PDB entry 5E7T | X-ray diffraction, 2.90 A resolution | chains H and I of the 6 polymer chains in the assembly

# Chain H (and I)
Name: Major structural protein 1
Source organism: Lactococcus phage Tuc2009
Notes: chain I of this document is another copy of the same molecule, construct and numbering; everything in this record applies to it too
UniProt: Q38610 (Q38610_BPTU2); residues 1-173 here = UniProt positions 1-173
Sequence (174 residues; numbered 1 to 174; the number before each row is that of its first residue):
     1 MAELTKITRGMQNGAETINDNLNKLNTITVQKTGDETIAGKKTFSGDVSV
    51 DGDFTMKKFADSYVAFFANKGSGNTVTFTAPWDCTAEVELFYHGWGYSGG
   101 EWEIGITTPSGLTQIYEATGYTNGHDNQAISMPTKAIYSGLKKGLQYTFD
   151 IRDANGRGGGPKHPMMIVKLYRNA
Not modelled in the structure: 174 (chain I: 1, 174)
Construct notes: expression tag (174)

# How chain H and chain I interact
Pairs across the interface (119):
  Ala15(H) - Ile7(I)
  Ala15(H) - Thr8(I)
  Ala15(H) - Arg9(I)
  Ile18(H) - Ile18(I)  hydrophobic
  Asn19(H) - Lys6(I)
  Asn19(H) - Ile7(I)  hydrogen bond (side chain-backbone)
  Leu22(H) - Leu4(I)
  Leu22(H) - Ile7(I)  hydrophobic
  Leu22(H) - Asn21(I)
  Leu22(H) - Leu22(I)  hydrophobic
  Leu22(H) - Leu25(I)  hydrophobic
  Leu25(H) - Leu25(I)  hydrophobic
  Asn26(H) - Ala2(I)  hydrogen bond (side chain-backbone)
  Asn26(H) - Leu4(I)
  Asn26(H) - Leu25(I)
  Thr29(H) - Thr29(I)
  Val30(H) - Thr29(I)
  Val30(H) - Val30(I)  hydrogen bond (backbone-backbone)
  Gln31(H) - Ala2(I)
  Gln31(H) - Ile28(I)
  Gln31(H) - Val30(I)
  Gln31(H) - Ile38(I)
  Gln31(H) - Lys42(I)  hydrogen bond (backbone-side chain)
  Lys32(H) - Thr27(I)  hydrogen bond (side chain-backbone)
  Lys32(H) - Ile28(I)  hydrogen bond (backbone-backbone)
  Lys32(H) - Thr29(I)
  Lys32(H) - Val30(I)
  Lys32(H) - Glu36(I)
  Lys32(H) - Ile38(I)
  Lys32(H) - Ala39(I)  hydrogen bond (backbone-backbone)
  Thr33(H) - Ala39(I)
  Thr33(H) - Lys42(I)  hydrogen bond (backbone-side chain)
  Gly34(H) - Ala39(I)
  Gly34(H) - Gly40(I)
  Gly34(H) - Lys42(I)  hydrogen bond (backbone-side chain)
  Asp35(H) - Lys41(I)  hydrogen bond (side chain-backbone)
  Glu36(H) - Lys41(I)  hydrogen bond (backbone-backbone)
  Glu36(H) - Lys42(I)  salt bridge
  Glu36(H) - Thr43(I)  hydrogen bond (backbone-backbone)
  Thr37(H) - Thr43(I)
  Thr37(H) - Ser45(I)
  Ile38(H) - Lys42(I)
  Ile38(H) - Thr43(I)  hydrogen bond (backbone-backbone)
  Ile38(H) - Phe44(I)
  Ile38(H) - Ser45(I)  hydrogen bond (backbone-backbone)
  Gly40(H) - Asp47(I)
  Lys41(H) - Asp47(I)  salt bridge
  Lys41(H) - Ser49(I)
  Lys42(H) - Asp47(I)  hydrogen bond (backbone-backbone)
  Lys42(H) - Val48(I)
  Lys42(H) - Ser49(I)  hydrogen bond (backbone-backbone)
  Thr43(H) - Ser49(I)
  Phe44(H) - Val48(I)  hydrophobic
  Phe44(H) - Ser49(I)  hydrogen bond (backbone-backbone)
  Phe44(H) - Val50(I)
  Phe44(H) - Asp51(I)  hydrogen bond (backbone-backbone)
  Ser45(H) - Asp51(I)
  Ser45(H) - Gly52(I)
  Gly46(H) - Val50(I)
  Gly46(H) - Gly52(I)  hydrogen bond (backbone-backbone)
  Asp47(H) - Gly52(I)
  Asp47(H) - Asp53(I)  hydrogen bond (side chain-backbone)
  Val48(H) - Val50(I)  hydrophobic
  Val48(H) - Asp53(I)  hydrogen bond (backbone-backbone)
  Val48(H) - Phe54(I)
  Val48(H) - Thr55(I)  hydrogen bond (backbone-backbone)
  Ser49(H) - Thr55(I)  hydrogen bond
  Val50(H) - Thr55(I)  hydrogen bond (backbone-backbone)
  Val50(H) - Lys57(I)  hydrogen bond (backbone-backbone)
  Asp51(H) - Lys57(I)
  Phe54(H) - Phe54(I)  hydrophobic
  Phe54(H) - Tyr63(I)  hydrogen bond (backbone-side chain)
  Thr55(H) - Tyr63(I)
  Met56(H) - Met56(I)  hydrophobic
  Met56(H) - Tyr63(I)  hydrogen bond (backbone-side chain)
  Lys58(H) - Asn173(I)
  Phe59(H) - Phe59(I)  hydrophobic
  Phe59(H) - Tyr63(I)  hydrophobic
  Phe59(H) - Arg172(I)
  Phe59(H) - Asn173(I)
  Ala60(H) - Thr85(I)
  Ala60(H) - Tyr171(I)
  Ala60(H) - Arg172(I)  hydrogen bond (backbone-backbone)
  Ala60(H) - Asn173(I)  hydrogen bond (backbone-side chain)
  Asp61(H) - Asn173(I)  hydrogen bond (backbone-side chain)
  Phe66(H) - Glu87(I)
  Phe66(H) - Tyr116(I)
  Phe66(H) - Ile137(I)  hydrophobic
  Phe67(H) - Tyr116(I)  hydrophobic
  Ala68(H) - Tyr116(I)  hydrogen bond (backbone-side chain)
  Lys70(H) - Tyr116(I)
  Glu89(H) - Lys135(I)  salt bridge
  Phe91(H) - Ala118(I)  hydrophobic
  Phe91(H) - Lys135(I)
  His93(H) - Thr119(I)  hydrogen bond (side chain-backbone)
  His93(H) - Gly120(I)
  His93(H) - Tyr121(I)  hydrogen bond (side chain-backbone)
  Gln128(H) - Asn123(I)
  Gln128(H) - Gly124(I)
  Ala129(H) - Tyr121(I)
  Ala129(H) - Asn123(I)
  Ile130(H) - Asn123(I)
  Ile130(H) - His125(I)
  Ile130(H) - Ile130(I)  hydrophobic
  Ser131(H) - Ser131(I)
  Ser131(H) - Pro133(I)
  Lys162(H) - Glu101(I)  salt bridge
  Lys162(H) - Tyr121(I)  hydrogen bond
  His163(H) - Glu103(I)  salt bridge
  His163(H) - Tyr121(I)
  Met165(H) - Tyr116(I)  hydrophobic
  Met165(H) - Glu117(I)
  Met165(H) - Ala118(I)  hydrophobic
  Ile167(H) - Ala118(I)  hydrophobic
  Ile167(H) - Ile137(I)  hydrophobic
  Lys169(H) - Glu87(I)  salt bridge
  Lys169(H) - Lys135(I)
  Lys169(H) - Lys169(I)
  Tyr171(H) - Tyr171(I)  hydrogen bond
Other interface residues (no listed pair), chain H (56 interface residues in all): Glu16, Ala39, Gly52, Val64
Other interface residues (no listed pair), chain I (63 interface residues in all): Thr5, Thr37, Gly46, Thr122, Met132

# Summary
56 residues of chain H face 63 of chain I across their interface, with 35 hydrogen bonds and 6 salt bridges.
Polar contacts include Glu36(H)-Lys42(I), Lys41(H)-Asp47(I) and Glu89(H)-Lys135(I).
Both chains are Major structural protein 1 (Lactococcus phage Tuc2009). Entry 5E7T (Structure of the tripod
(BppUct-A-L) from the baseplate of bacteriophage Tuc2009) was determined by X-ray diffraction, deposited
together with 5E7B and 5E7F.
